PDB entry 8WW9 | electron microscopy, 3.55 A resolution | chains F and M of the 16 polymer chains in the assembly

[Chain F]
Protein: Putative primase C962R
Source organism: African swine fever virus
UniProt: A0A2X0TKI6 (A0A2X0TKI6_ASF); numbering as in UniProt (aligned over 1-962)
Amino-acid sequence (972 residues; numbered 1 to 972; the number before each row is that of its first residue):
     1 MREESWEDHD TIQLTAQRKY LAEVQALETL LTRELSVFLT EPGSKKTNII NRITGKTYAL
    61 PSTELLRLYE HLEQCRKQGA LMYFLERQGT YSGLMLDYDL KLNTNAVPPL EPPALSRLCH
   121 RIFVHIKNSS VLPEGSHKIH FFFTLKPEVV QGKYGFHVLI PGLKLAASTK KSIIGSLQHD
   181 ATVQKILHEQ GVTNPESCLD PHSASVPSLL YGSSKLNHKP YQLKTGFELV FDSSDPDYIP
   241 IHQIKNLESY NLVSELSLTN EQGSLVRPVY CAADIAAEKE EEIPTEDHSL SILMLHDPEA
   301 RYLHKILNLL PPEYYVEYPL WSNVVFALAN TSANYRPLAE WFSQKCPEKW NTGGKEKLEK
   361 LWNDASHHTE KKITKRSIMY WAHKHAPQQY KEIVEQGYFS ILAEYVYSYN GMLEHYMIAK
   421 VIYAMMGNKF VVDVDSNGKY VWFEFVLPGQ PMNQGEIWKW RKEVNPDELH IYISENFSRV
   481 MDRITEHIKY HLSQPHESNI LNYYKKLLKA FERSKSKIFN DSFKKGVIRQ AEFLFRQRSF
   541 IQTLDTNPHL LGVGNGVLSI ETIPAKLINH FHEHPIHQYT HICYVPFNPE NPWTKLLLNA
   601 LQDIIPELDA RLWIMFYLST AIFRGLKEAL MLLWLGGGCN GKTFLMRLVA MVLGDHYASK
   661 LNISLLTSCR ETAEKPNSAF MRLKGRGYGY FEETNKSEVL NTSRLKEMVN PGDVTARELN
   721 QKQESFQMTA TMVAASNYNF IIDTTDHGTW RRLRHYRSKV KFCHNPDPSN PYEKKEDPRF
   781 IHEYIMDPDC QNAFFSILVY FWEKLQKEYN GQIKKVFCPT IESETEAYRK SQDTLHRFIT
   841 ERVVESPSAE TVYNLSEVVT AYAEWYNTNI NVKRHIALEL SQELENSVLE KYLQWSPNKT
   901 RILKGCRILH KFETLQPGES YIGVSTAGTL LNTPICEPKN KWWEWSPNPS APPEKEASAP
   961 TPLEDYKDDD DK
Not modelled in the structure: 1-10, 133-138, 270-288, 918-934, 951-972
Construct notes: expression tag (963-972)
Residues lining bound ligands: ADP (adenosine-5'-diphosphate): Ala-600, Asp-603, Ile-604, Gly-638, Cys-639, Asn-640, Lys-642, Thr-643, Asn-737, Phe-762, Lys-775, Glu-776, Asp-777, Pro-778, Phe-780, Ile-781

[Chain M]
Molecule: 29-nt DNA strand
Sequence (29 nucleotides; row label = number of the first residue in the row):
     1 TTTTTTTTTT TTTTTTTTTT TTTTTTTTT

[Chain F / chain M interface]
Pairs across the interface - 9 pairs, chain F then chain M:
  Arg-513(F) with DT24(M), salt bridge to the phosphate; DT25(M), salt bridge to the phosphate
  Lys-675(F) with DT5(M), hydrogen bond to the phosphate; DT6(M), salt bridge to the phosphate
  Pro-676(F) with DT8(M), phosphate contact
  Asn-720(F) with DT8(M), base contact; DT9(M), base contact
  Arg-874(F) with DT1(M), hydrogen bond to the phosphate; DT2(M), salt bridge to the phosphate
Interface residues without a listed pair, chain F (7 interface residues in all): Glu-674, Leu-719
Interface residues without a listed pair, chain M (9 interface residues in all): DT7

[Summary]
7 residues of chain F face 9 of chain M across their interface; the contacts include 2 hydrogen bonds and 4
salt bridges. Polar contacts include Lys-675(F)/DT5(M), Arg-874(F)/DT1(M) and Arg-513(F)/DT24(M). Bound to
chain F: ADP.
Here chain F is Putative primase C962R (African swine fever virus) and chain M is a 29-nt DNA strand. Entry
8WW9 (Structure of ADP-Form AsfvPrimPol Dodecamer) was determined by electron microscopy.
